PDB entry 6YLR | X-ray diffraction, 2.20 A resolution | chain A

[Chain A]
Name: Eukaryotic translation initiation factor 4E
Source organism: Mus musculus
Notes: engineered mutation(s): 0
Reference sequence: P63073 (IF4E_MOUSE); residue numbers follow UniProt; this construct covers 28-217
Chain sequence (191 residues; numbered 27 to 217; the number before each row is that of its first residue):
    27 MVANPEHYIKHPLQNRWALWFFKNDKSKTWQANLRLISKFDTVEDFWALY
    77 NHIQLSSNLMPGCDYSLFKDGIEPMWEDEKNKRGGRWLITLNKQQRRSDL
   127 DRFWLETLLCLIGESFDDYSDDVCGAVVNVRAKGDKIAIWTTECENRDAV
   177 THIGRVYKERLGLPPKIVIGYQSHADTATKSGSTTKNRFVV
Unresolved in the structure: 27-31, 208-209
Sequence notes: initiating methionine (27)
Swiss-Prot annotation at these positions:
  - region (EIF4EBP1/2/3 binding): His-37 to Gln-40, Trp-73 to Asn-77, Glu-132 to Gly-139
  - binding site (mRNA): Trp-56, Gln-57, Trp-102, Glu-103, Arg-157 to Lys-162, Thr-205 to Ser-207
  - modified residue: Ser-209 (Phosphoserine)
  - mutagenesis: Ser-53 (S53A: No increase in protein levels of ODC1 or CCND1 in NIH 3T3 cells overexpressing the mutant in comparison to a 3-fold increase in cells overexpressing the wild-type ...), Trp-56 (W56A: Abolishes mRNA nuclear export. Impairs nuclear pore complex reprogramming. No effect on interaction with PML or viral Z protein but reduces binding to the mRNA cap. Capable of AKT1 activation ...), Val-69 (V69A: Reduces interaction with LRPPRC. Abolishes interaction with LRPPRC and abolishes CCND1 mRNA export; when associated with A-73), Trp-73 (W73A: Binding to CYFIP1 reduced by 70%. Does not affect mRNA nuclear export or nuclear pore complex reprogramming. Does not affect affinity for mRNA cap. Reduces interaction with LRPPRC ...), Arg-157 (R157E: Abolishes binding to the 4ESE element in mRNAs; when associated with E-159 and E-162), Lys-159 (K159E: Abolishes binding to the 4ESE element in mRNAs; when associated with E-157 and E-162), Lys-162 (K162E: Abolishes binding to the 4ESE element in mRNAs; when associated with E-157 and E-159), Ser-209 to Thr-210 (Abolishes phosphorylation, abrogates the ability to transform cells and impairs nuclear export of CCND1 but does not affect subcellular location), Ser-209 (S209A: Abolishes phosphorylation and abrogates the ability to transform cells; S209D: Abolishes phosphorylation and abrogates the ability to transform cells)
Ligand contacts: bn7GpppG mRNA 5' cap analog (OYE): Phe-48, Asp-51, Lys-52, Lys-54, Thr-55, Trp-56, Gln-57, Asn-59, Pro-100, Met-101, Trp-102, Glu-103, Arg-112, Arg-157, Lys-162, Trp-166, His-200, Thr-203
Reported in the primary citation:
  - binding site for bn7GpppG mRNA 5' cap analog: Lys-54, Asn-59, Trp-102, Arg-157
  - conformationally variable residues (side-chain flip): Trp-102

[Overview]
Ligands of chain A: bn7GpppG mRNA 5' cap analog. UniProt lists 13 mRNA-binding residues and 9 mutagenesis
sites. From the paper: a binding site for bn7GpppG mRNA 5' cap analog at Lys-54, Asn-59 and Trp-102 among
others; conformational variability at Trp-102.
Chain A is Eukaryotic translation initiation factor 4E (Mus musculus); the structure, Translation initiation
factor 4E in complex with bn7GpppG mRNA 5' cap analog, was determined by X-ray diffraction, deposited together
with 6YLV and 6YLT.
